PDB entry 8R73 | X-ray diffraction, 2.11 A resolution | chain A

== Chain A ==
Molecule: Heparinase II/III-like protein
Source organism: Bacteroides cellulosilyticus WH2
Reference sequence: A0A0P0GKX0 (A0A0P0GKX0_9BACE); residue numbers follow UniProt; this construct covers 26-642
Chain sequence (636 residues; numbered 7 to 642; the number before each row is that of its first residue):
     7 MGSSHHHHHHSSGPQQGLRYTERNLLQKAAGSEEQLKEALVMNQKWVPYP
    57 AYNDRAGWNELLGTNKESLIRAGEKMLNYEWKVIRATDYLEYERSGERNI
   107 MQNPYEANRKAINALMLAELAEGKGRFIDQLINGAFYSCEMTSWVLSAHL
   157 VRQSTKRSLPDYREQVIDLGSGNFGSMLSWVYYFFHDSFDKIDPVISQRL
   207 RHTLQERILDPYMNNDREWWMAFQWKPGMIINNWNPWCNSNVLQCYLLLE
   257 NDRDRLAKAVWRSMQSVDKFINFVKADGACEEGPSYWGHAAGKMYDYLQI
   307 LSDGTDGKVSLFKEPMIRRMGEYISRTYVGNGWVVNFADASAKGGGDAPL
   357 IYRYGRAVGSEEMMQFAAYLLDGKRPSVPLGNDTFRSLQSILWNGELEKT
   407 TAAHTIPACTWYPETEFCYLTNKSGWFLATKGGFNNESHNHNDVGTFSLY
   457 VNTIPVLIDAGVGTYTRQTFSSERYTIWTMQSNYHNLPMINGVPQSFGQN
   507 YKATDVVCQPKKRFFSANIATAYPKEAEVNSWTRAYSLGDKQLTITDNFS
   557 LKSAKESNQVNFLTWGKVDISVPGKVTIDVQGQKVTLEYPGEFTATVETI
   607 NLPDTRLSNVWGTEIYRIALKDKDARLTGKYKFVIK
Not modelled in the structure: 7-25
Differences from the reference sequence: initiating methionine (7); expression tag (8-25)
Bound ions: Zn2+: H447, D465, H491

== Summary ==
The Zn2+ site is built by H447, D465 and H491.
Chain A is Heparinase II/III-like protein (Bacteroides cellulosilyticus WH2); the structure, Polysaccharide
lyase BcPL33HA (BcellWH2_04512) Apo form, was determined by X-ray diffraction (same publication as 8R6Z, 8R70,
8R71, 8R72 and 8R75).
